7X5K - chains N and G of the 20 polymer chains in the assembly; structure by electron microscopy, 3.80 A resolution.

== Chain N (and G) ==
Molecule: Flax rust resistance protein
Organism: Linum usitatissimum
Notes: chain G of this document is another copy of the same molecule, construct and numbering; everything in this record applies to it too
Reference sequence: Q9XEH4 (Q9XEH4_LINUS); numbering as in UniProt (aligned over 27-230)
Sequence (204 residues; each row starts with the number of its first residue):
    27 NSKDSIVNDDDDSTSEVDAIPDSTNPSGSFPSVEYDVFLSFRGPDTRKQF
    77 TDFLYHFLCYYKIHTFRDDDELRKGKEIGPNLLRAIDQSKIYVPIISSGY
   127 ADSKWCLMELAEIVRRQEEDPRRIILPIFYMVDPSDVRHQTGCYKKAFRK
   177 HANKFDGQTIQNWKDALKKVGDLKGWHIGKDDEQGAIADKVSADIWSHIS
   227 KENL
Unresolved in the structure: 27-58, 229-230
Sequence notes: engineered mutation Gly197 (Glu in Q9XEH4)
From the paper describing this entry:
  - binding site for the 43-nt DNA strand: Lys171, Lys172, Arg175, Lys176
  - mutagenesis - K200E: decreased catalytic activity on nuclease
  - mutagenesis - K200E: decreased catalytic activity on synthetase
  - mutagenesis - F79A/E209A: decreased catalytic activity
  - mutagenesis - C132A, K200E: unchanged catalytic activity on NADase
  - mutagenesis - C132A: unchanged catalytic activity on nuclease
  - mutagenesis - C132A: decreased catalytic activity on 2',3'-cAMP/cGMP synthetase
  - catalytic residues: Glu135 (citing earlier work)

== Chain N / chain G interface ==
Residue-residue contacts (40; chain N residue first):
  Lys74(N) with Lys206(G); Gln210(G), hydrogen bond (backbone-backbone)
  Gln75(N) with Gln75(G), hydrogen bond; Gln210(G)
  Phe76(N) with Phe79(G), hydrophobic
  Asp78(N) with Glu209(G); Gly211(G); Ala212(G), hydrogen bond (side chain-backbone)
  Phe79(N) with Phe76(G), hydrophobic; Phe79(G), hydrophobic; Gln210(G); Gly211(G); Ala214(G), hydrophobic
  His82(N) with Phe83(G); Gly211(G); Ala212(G); Asp215(G)
  Phe83(N) with His82(G); Phe83(G), hydrophobic; Tyr86(G), hydrophobic
  Tyr86(N) with Phe83(G), hydrophobic; Tyr87(G), hydrogen bond; Asp215(G)
  Tyr87(N) with Tyr86(G), hydrogen bond
  Arg93(N) with Glu209(G), salt bridge
  Lys206(N) with Lys74(G)
  Glu209(N) with Asp78(G); Arg93(G), salt bridge
  Gln210(N) with Lys74(G), hydrogen bond (backbone-backbone); Gln75(G); Phe79(G)
  Gly211(N) with Asp78(G), hydrogen bond (backbone-side chain); Phe79(G); His82(G)
  Ala212(N) with Asp78(G), hydrogen bond (backbone-side chain); His82(G), hydrogen bond (backbone-side chain)
  Ala214(N) with Phe79(G), hydrophobic
  Asp215(N) with His82(G); Tyr86(G)
  Ser218(N) with Tyr86(G)
Also at the interface, not in a pair above, chain N (22 interface residues in all): Arg73, Leu80, Asp207, Asp208
Also at the interface, not in a pair above, chain G (21 interface residues in all): Arg73, Asp207, Asp208, Ser218

== Summary ==
22 residues of chain N face 21 of chain G across their interface; the contacts include 9 hydrogen bonds and 2
salt bridges. Among the polar pairs are Arg93(N)-Glu209(G), Gln75(N)-Gln75(G) and Asp78(N)-Ala212(G). The
paper reports the catalytic residue Glu135(N); K200E of chain N reduces catalytic activity on nuclease; 3
substitutions were tested in all.
Chain N and chain G are both Flax rust resistance protein (Linum usitatissimum); the structure, Tir-dsDNA
complex, the initial binding state, was determined by electron microscopy (same publication as 7VU8, 7X5L and
7X5M).
